PDB entry 8OQM | X-ray diffraction, 3.20 A resolution | chains A and C of the 4 polymer chains in the assembly

Chain A:
Molecule: 3-hydroxyacyl-CoA dehydrogenase
Source organism: Mycobacterium tuberculosis H37Rv
Notes: EC 1.1.1.35
UniProtKB: O53872 (O53872_MYCTU); residues 1-720 here = UniProt positions 1-720
Sequence (736 residues; numbered -15 to 720; the number before each row is that of its first residue; numbers below 1 keep their minus sign (Met-15 is residue -15)):
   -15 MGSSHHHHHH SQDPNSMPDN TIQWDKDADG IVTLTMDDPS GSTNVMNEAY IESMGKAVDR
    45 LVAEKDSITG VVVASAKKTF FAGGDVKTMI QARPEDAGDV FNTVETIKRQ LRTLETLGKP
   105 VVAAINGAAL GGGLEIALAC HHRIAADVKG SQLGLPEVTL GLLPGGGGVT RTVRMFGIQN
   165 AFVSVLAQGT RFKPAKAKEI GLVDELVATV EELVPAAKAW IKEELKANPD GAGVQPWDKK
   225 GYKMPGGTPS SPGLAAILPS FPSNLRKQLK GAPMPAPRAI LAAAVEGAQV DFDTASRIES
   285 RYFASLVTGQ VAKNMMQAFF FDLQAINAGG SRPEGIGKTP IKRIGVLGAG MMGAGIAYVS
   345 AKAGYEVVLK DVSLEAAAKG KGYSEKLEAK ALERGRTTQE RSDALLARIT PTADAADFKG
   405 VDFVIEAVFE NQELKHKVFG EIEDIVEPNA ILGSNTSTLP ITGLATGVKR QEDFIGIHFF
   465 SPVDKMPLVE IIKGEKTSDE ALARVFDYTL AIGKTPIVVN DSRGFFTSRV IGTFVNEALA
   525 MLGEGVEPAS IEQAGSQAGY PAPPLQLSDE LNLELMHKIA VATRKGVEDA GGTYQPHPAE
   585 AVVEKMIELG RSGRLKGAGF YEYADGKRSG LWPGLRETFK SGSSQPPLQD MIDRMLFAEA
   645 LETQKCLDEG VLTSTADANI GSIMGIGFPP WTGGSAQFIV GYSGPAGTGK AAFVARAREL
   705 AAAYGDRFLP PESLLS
Not modelled in the structure: -15 to -14, -4 to 0
Differences from the reference sequence: initiating methionine (-15); expression tag (-14 to 0)
Residues lining bound ligands: A1IDU (6-[(6-azanyl-4-oxidanyl-naphthalen-2-yl)sulfonylamino]-4-oxidanyl-naphthalene-2-sulfonic acid): Ala66, Gly67, Gly68, Leu114, Gly115, Gly116, Pro140, Glu141, Leu144, Arg175, Phe303, Phe304

Chain C:
Molecule: Putative acyltransferase Rv0859
Source organism: Mycobacterium tuberculosis H37Rv
Notes: EC 2.3.1.-
UniProtKB: O53871 (Y0859_MYCTU); numbering as in UniProt (aligned over 1-403)
Sequence (403 residues; row label = number of the first residue in the row):
     1 MSEEAFIYEA IRTPRGKQKN GSLHEVKPLS LVVGLIDELR KRHPDLDENL ISDVILGCVS
    61 PVGDQGGDIA RAAVLASGMP VTSGGVQLNR FCASGLEAVN TAAQKVRSGW DDLVLAGGVE
   121 SMSRVPMGSD GGAMGLDPAT NYDVMFVPQS IGADLIATIE GFSREDVDAY ALRSQQKAAE
   181 AWSGGYFAKS VVPVRDQNGL LILDHDEHMR PDTTKEGLAK LKPAFEGLAA LGGFDDVALQ
   241 KYHWVEKINH VHTGGNSSGI VDGAALVMIG SAAAGKLQGL TPRARIVATA TSGADPVIML
   301 TGPTPATRKV LDRAGLTVDD IDLFELNEAF ASVVLKFQKD LNIPDEKLNV NGGAIAMGHP
   361 LGATGAMILG TMVDELERRN ARRALITLCI GGGMGVATII ERV
Not modelled in the structure: 1, 224-231

How chain A and chain C interact:
Residue-residue contacts (19; chain A residue first):
  Ala81(A) - Asn198(C)
  Gly82(A) - Leu200(C)
  Phe85(A) - Leu200(C)  hydrophobic
  Gln273(A) - Lys27(C)  hydrogen bond
  Gln273(A) - Asp64(C)  hydrogen bond
  Gln273(A) - Arg124(C)
  Val274(A) - His24(C)
  Val274(A) - Arg124(C)
  Thr278(A) - His24(C)
  Thr278(A) - Glu25(C)
  Arg281(A) - Glu25(C)  salt bridge
  Ile282(A) - Glu25(C)
  Arg285(A) - Glu25(C)  salt bridge
  Arg285(A) - Asp196(C)  salt bridge
  Arg285(A) - Gln197(C)
  Arg285(A) - Asn198(C)  hydrogen bond (backbone-side chain)
  Tyr286(A) - Gln197(C)
  Ala288(A) - Asn198(C)
  Ser289(A) - Asn198(C)  hydrogen bond (backbone-side chain)
Also at the interface, not in a pair above, chain A (15 interface residues in all): Glu270, Asp275, Thr292
Also at the interface, not in a pair above, chain C (10 interface residues in all): Ile202

Summary:
Chain A and chain C form an interface of 15 and 10 residues respectively, with 4 hydrogen bonds and 3 salt
bridges. Polar contacts include Arg281(A)-Glu25(C), Arg285(A)-Glu25(C) and Arg285(A)-Asp196(C). Ligands of
chain A: compound A1IDU.
Chain A is 3-hydroxyacyl-CoA dehydrogenase and chain C is Putative acyltransferase Rv0859, both from
Mycobacterium tuberculosis H37Rv; the structure, Structure of Mycobacterium tuberculosis beta-oxidation
trifunctional enzyme in complex with Fragment-M-10, was determined by X-ray diffraction, deposited together
with 8OPU, 8OPV, 8OPW, 8OPX, 8OPY, 8OQL and 10 further entries.
